3H9H - chains A and C of the 3 polymer chains in the assembly; structure by X-ray diffraction, 2.00 A resolution.

[Chain A]
Molecule: HLA class I histocompatibility antigen, A-2 alpha chain
Source organism: Homo sapiens
UniProt: P01892 (1A02_HUMAN); residues 1-275 here correspond to UniProt positions 25-299 (UniProt number = residue number + 24)
Chain sequence (275 residues; row label = number of the first residue in the row):
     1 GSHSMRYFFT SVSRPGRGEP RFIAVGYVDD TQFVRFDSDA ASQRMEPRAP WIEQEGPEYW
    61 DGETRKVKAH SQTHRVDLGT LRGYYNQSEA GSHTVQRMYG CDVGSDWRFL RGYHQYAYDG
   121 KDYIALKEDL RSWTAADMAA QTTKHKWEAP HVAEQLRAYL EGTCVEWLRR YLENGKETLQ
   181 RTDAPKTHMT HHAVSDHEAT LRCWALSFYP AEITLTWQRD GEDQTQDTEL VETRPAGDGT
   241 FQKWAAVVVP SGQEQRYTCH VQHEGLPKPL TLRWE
Differences from the reference sequence: engineered mutation Pro150 (Ala174 in P01892)
Disulfide bonds: Cys101-Cys164, Cys203-Cys259
Reported in the primary citation:
  - mutagenesis - A150P: increased binding to TCR affinity for Tel1p-HLA-A2
  - mutagenesis - A150P: decreased binding to TCR affinity for Tax-HLA-A2

[Chain C]
Molecule: Tel1p peptide
Chain sequence (9 residues; numbered 1 to 9; the number before each row is that of its first residue):
     1 MLWGYLQYV
Reported in the primary citation:
  - conformationally variable residues (order/disorder transition): Tyr5, Gln7

[Chain A / chain C interface]
Pairs across the interface (42):
  Met5(A) - Met1(C)
  Tyr7(A) - Met1(C)  hydrogen bond (side chain-backbone)
  Tyr7(A) - Leu2(C)  hydrogen bond (side chain-backbone)
  Phe9(A) - Leu2(C)  hydrophobic
  Met45(A) - Leu2(C)  hydrophobic
  Glu63(A) - Met1(C)
  Glu63(A) - Leu2(C)  hydrogen bond (side chain-backbone)
  Lys66(A) - Met1(C)  hydrogen bond
  Lys66(A) - Leu2(C)  hydrogen bond (side chain-backbone)
  Lys66(A) - Trp3(C)
  Lys66(A) - Gly4(C)
  Val67(A) - Leu2(C)
  His70(A) - Trp3(C)
  His70(A) - Leu6(C)
  Thr73(A) - Leu6(C)
  Thr73(A) - Tyr8(C)
  Val76(A) - Tyr8(C)  hydrophobic
  Asp77(A) - Tyr8(C)
  Asp77(A) - Val9(C)  hydrogen bond (side chain-backbone)
  Thr80(A) - Val9(C)
  Leu81(A) - Val9(C)  hydrophobic
  Tyr84(A) - Val9(C)  hydrogen bond (side chain-backbone)
  Arg97(A) - Leu6(C)
  Tyr99(A) - Leu2(C)
  Tyr99(A) - Trp3(C)  hydrogen bond (side chain-backbone)
  Tyr116(A) - Val9(C)
  Thr143(A) - Val9(C)  hydrogen bond (side chain-backbone)
  Lys146(A) - Gln7(C)
  Lys146(A) - Tyr8(C)
  Lys146(A) - Val9(C)  hydrogen bond (side chain-backbone)
  Trp147(A) - Gln7(C)
  Trp147(A) - Tyr8(C)  hydrogen bond (side chain-backbone)
  Trp147(A) - Val9(C)  hydrophobic
  Gln155(A) - Trp3(C)
  Gln155(A) - Tyr5(C)
  Leu156(A) - Trp3(C)  hydrophobic
  Tyr159(A) - Met1(C)  hydrogen bond (side chain-backbone)
  Tyr159(A) - Leu2(C)
  Tyr159(A) - Trp3(C)
  Thr163(A) - Met1(C)
  Trp167(A) - Met1(C)  hydrophobic
  Tyr171(A) - Met1(C)  hydrogen bond (side chain-backbone)
Interface residues without a listed pair, chain A (30 interface residues in all): Tyr59, His74, His114, Tyr123

[In short]
30 residues of chain A and 9 residues of chain C are in contact, with 13 hydrogen bonds. Among the polar pairs
are Tyr7(A)-Met1(C), Tyr7(A)-Leu2(C) and Glu63(A)-Leu2(C). From the paper: A150P of chain A increases binding
to TCR affinity for Tel1p-HLA-A2; conformational variability at Tyr5(C) and Gln7(C).
Here chain A is HLA class I histocompatibility antigen, A-2 alpha chain (Homo sapiens) and chain C is Tel1p
peptide. Entry 3H9H (Human Class I MHC HLA-A2(A150P) in complex with the Tel1p peptide) was determined by
X-ray diffraction, deposited together with 3H7B, 3H9S and 3IXA.
